8UMD - chains B and C of the 6 polymer chains in the assembly; structure by electron microscopy, 3.60 A resolution.

[Chain B]
Molecule: Flagellar motor switch protein FliG
Source organism: Salmonella enterica subsp. enterica serovar Typhimurium
UniProt: A0A0F7J9E2 (A0A0F7J9E2_SALTM); residues 1-331 here = UniProt positions 1-331
Amino-acid sequence (331 residues; each row starts with the number of its first residue):
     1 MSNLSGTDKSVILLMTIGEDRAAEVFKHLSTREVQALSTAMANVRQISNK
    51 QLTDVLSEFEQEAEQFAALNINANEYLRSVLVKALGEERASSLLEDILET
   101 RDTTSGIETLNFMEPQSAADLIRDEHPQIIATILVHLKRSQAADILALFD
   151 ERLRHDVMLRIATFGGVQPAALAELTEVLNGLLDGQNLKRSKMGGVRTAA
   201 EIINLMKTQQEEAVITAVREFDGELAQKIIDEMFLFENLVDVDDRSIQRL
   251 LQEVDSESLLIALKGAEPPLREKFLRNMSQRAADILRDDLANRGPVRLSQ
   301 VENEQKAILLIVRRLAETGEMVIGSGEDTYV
Reported in the primary citation:
  - conformationally variable residues (domain motion, helix shift, loop rearrangement): N72 to E99, R101 to G106, P169 to A171, M233

[Chain C]
Molecule: Flagellar motor switch protein FliM
Source organism: Salmonella enterica subsp. enterica serovar Typhimurium
UniProt: A0A0D6FLG5 (A0A0D6FLG5_SALTM); numbering as in UniProt (aligned over 1-334)
Amino-acid sequence (334 residues; numbered 1 to 334; the number before each row is that of its first residue):
     1 MGDSILSQAEIDALLNGDSDTKDEPTPGIASDSDIRPYDPNTQRRVVRER
    51 LQALEIINERFARQFRMGLFNLLRRSPDITVGAIRIQPYHEFARNLPVPT
   101 NLNLIHLKPLRGTGLVVFSPSLVFIAVDNLFGGDGRFPTKVEGREFTHTE
   151 QRVINRMLKLALEGYSDAWKAINPLEVEYVRSEMQVKFTNITTSPNDIVV
   201 NTPFHVEIGNLTGEFNICLPFSMIEPLRELLVNPPLENSRHEDQNWRDNL
   251 VRQVQHSELELVANFADIPLRLSQILKLKPGDVLPIEKPDRIIAHVDGVP
   301 VLTSQYGTVNGQYALRVEHLINPILNSLNEEQPK
Disordered / not traced: 1-33, 324-334

[How chain B and chain C interact]
Pairs across the interface - 37 pairs, chain B then chain C:
  D124(B) with R144(C); T147(C)
  E125(B) with T147(C), hydrogen bond
  H126(B) with F124(C); V127(C); R144(C)
  P127(B) with R144(C)
  Q128(B) with D128(C); F131(C); G133(C)
  I129(B) with F131(C), hydrophobic; T149(C)
  T132(B) with F131(C)
  L159(B) with F137(C), hydrophobic
  R160(B) with F124(C); D128(C), salt bridge; F137(C)
  T163(B) with F137(C)
  F164(B) with F131(C); G132(C)
  G165(B) with G132(C), hydrogen bond (backbone-backbone)
  G166(B) with G132(C)
  V167(B) with L130(C); F131(C), hydrophobic; G132(C)
  Q168(B) with L72(C), hydrogen bond (side chain-backbone); R74(C); L130(C), hydrogen bond (backbone-backbone)
  A170(B) with R156(C)
  A171(B) with L130(C), hydrophobic; F131(C), hydrophobic
  E174(B) with R152(C); R156(C), salt bridge
  L175(B) with T149(C)
  E177(B) with R152(C), salt bridge
  V178(B) with H148(C); R152(C)
Other interface residues (no listed pair), chain B (23 interface residues in all): D156, L172
Other interface residues (no listed pair), chain C (19 interface residues in all): L73, P138, E150

[In short]
The interface between chain B and chain C involves 23 residues on one side and 19 on the other; the contacts
include 4 hydrogen bonds and 3 salt bridges. Polar pairs include R160(B)-D128(C), E174(B)-R156(C) and
E177(B)-R152(C). The paper reports conformational variability at N72(B), R101(B) and P169(B) among others.
Chain B is Flagellar motor switch protein FliG and chain C is Flagellar motor switch protein FliM, both from
Salmonella enterica subsp. enterica serovar Typhimurium; the structure, Cryo-EM structure of a single subunit
of a Counterclockwise-locked form of the Salmonella enterica Typhimurium flagellar ..., was determined by
electron microscopy, deposited together with 8UCS, 8UMX, 8UOX and 8UPL.
